6MO9 - chain A; structure by X-ray diffraction, 1.80 A resolution.

== Chain A ==
Protein: Bromodomain-containing protein 2
Organism: Homo sapiens
UniProtKB: P25440 (BRD2_HUMAN), isoform P25440-3; residues 71-194 here correspond to UniProt positions 24-147 (UniProt number = residue number - 47)
Chain sequence (126 residues; numbered 69 to 194; the number before each row is that of its first residue):
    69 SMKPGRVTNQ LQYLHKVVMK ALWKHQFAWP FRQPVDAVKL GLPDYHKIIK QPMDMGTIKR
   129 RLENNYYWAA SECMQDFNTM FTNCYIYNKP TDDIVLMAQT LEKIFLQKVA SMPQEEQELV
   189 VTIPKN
Disordered / not traced: 69-73, 188-194
Sequence notes: expression tag (69-70)
Residues lining bound ligands:
  - N-cyclopentyl-7- (JVY; N-cyclopentyl-7-(3,5-dimethyl-1,2-oxazol-4-yl)quinoline-5-sulfonamide), molecule 1: Asn77, Gln80, Leu187
  - N-cyclopentyl-7- (JVY), molecule 2: Trp97, Pro98, Phe99, Gln101, Val103, Lys107, Leu108, Leu110, Tyr113, Cys152, Tyr155, Asn156, Asp161, Ile162, Met165

== Summary ==
Ligands of chain A: N-cyclopentyl-7-.
Chain A is Bromodomain-containing protein 2 (Homo sapiens); the structure, N-terminal bromodomain of human
BRD2 in complex with N-cyclopentyl-7-(3,5-dimethylisoxazol-4-yl)quinoline-5-sulfonamide inhibitor, was
determined by X-ray diffraction (same publication as 6MO7, 6MO8 and 6MOA).
